Entry 5M6Z (X-ray diffraction, 1.67 A resolution); this record covers chain A.

[Chain A]
Protein: Phosphoglycerate kinase 1
Source organism: Homo sapiens
Notes: EC 2.7.2.3
UniProt: P00558 (PGK1_HUMAN); residues 1-416 here correspond to UniProt positions 2-417 (UniProt number = residue number + 1)
Sequence (416 residues; each row starts with the number of its first residue):
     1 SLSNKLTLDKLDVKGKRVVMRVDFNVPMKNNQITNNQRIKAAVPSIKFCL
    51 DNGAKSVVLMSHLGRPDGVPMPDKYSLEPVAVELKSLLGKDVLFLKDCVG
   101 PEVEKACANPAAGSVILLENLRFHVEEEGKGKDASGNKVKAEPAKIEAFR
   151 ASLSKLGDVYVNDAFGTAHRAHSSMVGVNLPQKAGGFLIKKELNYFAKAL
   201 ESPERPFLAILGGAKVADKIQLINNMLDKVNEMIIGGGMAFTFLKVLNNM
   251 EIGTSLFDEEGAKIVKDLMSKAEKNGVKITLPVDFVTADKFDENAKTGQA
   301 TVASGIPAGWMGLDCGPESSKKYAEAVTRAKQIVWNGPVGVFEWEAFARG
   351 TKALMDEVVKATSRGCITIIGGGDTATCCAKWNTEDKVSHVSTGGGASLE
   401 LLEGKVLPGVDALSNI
Construct notes: engineered mutation Ile189 (Met190 in P00558)
Ion coordination: Mg2+: Asp218 (together with ADP)
Small-molecule neighbours:
  - 3-phosphoglyceric acid (3PG): Asp23, Asn25, Arg38, His62, Arg65, Arg122, Gly166, Thr167, Arg170
  - ADP (adenosine-5'-diphosphate): Gly213, Ala214, Lys215, Asp218, Lys219, Gly237, Gly238, Phe241, Leu256, Phe291, Gly312, Leu313, Val339, Gly340, Val341, Phe342, Glu343, Asp374
Curated features (UniProtKB/Swiss-Prot):
  - region: Gln37 to Ala42 (Mitochondrial targeting region exposed following cis-trans isomerization by PIN1 and recognized by the TOM complex for mitochondrial translocation of the protein)
  - binding site ((2R)-3-phosphoglycerate): Val22, Asp23, Phe24, Asn25, Gln37, Arg38, Ser61, His62, Gly64, Arg65, Leu121, Arg122, His169, Arg170
  - binding site (ADP): Gly213, Gly237, Phe342
  - binding site (CDP): Gly213, Asp218, Gly237, Gly337, Val339, Phe342
  - binding site (AMP): Ala214, Lys215, Lys219, Gly238, Gly312, Glu343
  - binding site (ATP): Ala214, Lys219, Gly238, Gly312, Glu343, Asp374, Thr375
  - binding site (Mg(2+)): Ala214, Ala217, Asp218, Asp374
  - modified residue: Ser1 (N-acetylserine), Ser3 (Phosphoserine), Lys5 (N6-succinyllysine), Lys10 (N6-acetyllysine), Lys47 (N6-acetyllysine), Lys74 (N6-acetyllysine), Tyr75 (Phosphotyrosine), Lys85 (N6-acetyllysine), Lys90 (N6-acetyllysine), Lys96 (N6-(2-hydroxyisobutyryl)lysine), Lys130 (N6-acetyllysine), Lys145 (N6-acetyllysine), Lys190 (N6-succinyllysine), Tyr195 (Phosphotyrosine), Lys198 (N6-acetyllysine), Ser202 (Phosphoserine), Lys215 (N6-(2-hydroxyisobutyryl)lysine), Lys219 (N6-(2-hydroxyisobutyryl)lysine), Lys266 (N6-acetyllysine), Lys290 (N6-acetyllysine) and 2 more in UniProt
From the paper describing this entry:
  - disease-associated variants - M189I (30.5 vs 89.8 s-1): decreased catalytic activity
  - mutagenesis - G166D, M189I: decreased stability
  - binding site for 3-phosphoglyceric acid: Arg38, Arg65, Gly166 (citing earlier work)
  - disease-associated variants - R65W: decreased catalytic activity on 3-PG
  - mutagenesis - R65W: unchanged stability
  - disease-associated variants - A199V, F241S (14-fold): decreased binding to 3-PG
  - disease-associated variants - F241S: increased catalytic activity on 3-PG
  - catalytic residues: Arg38, Lys215, Lys219 (citing earlier work)
  - mutagenesis - R38M (10 milion fold), V216F: decreased catalytic activity
  - mutagenesis - R65W, A199V, F241S (14-fold): decreased binding to 3-PG
  - mutagenesis - A199V: increased stability in response to Tm
  - mutagenesis - F241S: decreased stability in response to Tm

[Overview]
Chain A binds 3-phosphoglyceric acid and ADP. Curated annotation (UniProt) lists 14
(2R)-3-phosphoglycerate-binding residues, 3 ADP-binding residues, 6 CDP-binding residues and 6 AMP-binding
residues. The paper reports catalytic residues Arg38, Lys215 and Lys219; M189I, R38M and V216F reduce
catalytic activity; 7 substitutions were tested in all.
Chain A is Phosphoglycerate kinase 1 (Homo sapiens); the structure, The X-ray structure of human M189I PGK-1
mutant in partially closed conformation, was determined by X-ray diffraction together with 5O7D, 5MXM, 5M1R
and 5M3U from the same study.
